PDB entry 8AIX | electron microscopy, 5.80 A resolution (low resolution: residue-level contacts below are approximate; hydrogen-bond / salt-bridge calls are withheld) | chains A and D of the 24 polymer chains in the assembly

== Chain A ==
Name: Crescentin
Source organism: Caulobacter vibrioides
Reference sequence: A0A8F8EC09 (A0A8F8EC09_CAUVI); residue numbers follow UniProt; this construct covers 1-457
Amino-acid sequence (457 residues; numbered 1 to 457; the number before each row is that of its first residue):
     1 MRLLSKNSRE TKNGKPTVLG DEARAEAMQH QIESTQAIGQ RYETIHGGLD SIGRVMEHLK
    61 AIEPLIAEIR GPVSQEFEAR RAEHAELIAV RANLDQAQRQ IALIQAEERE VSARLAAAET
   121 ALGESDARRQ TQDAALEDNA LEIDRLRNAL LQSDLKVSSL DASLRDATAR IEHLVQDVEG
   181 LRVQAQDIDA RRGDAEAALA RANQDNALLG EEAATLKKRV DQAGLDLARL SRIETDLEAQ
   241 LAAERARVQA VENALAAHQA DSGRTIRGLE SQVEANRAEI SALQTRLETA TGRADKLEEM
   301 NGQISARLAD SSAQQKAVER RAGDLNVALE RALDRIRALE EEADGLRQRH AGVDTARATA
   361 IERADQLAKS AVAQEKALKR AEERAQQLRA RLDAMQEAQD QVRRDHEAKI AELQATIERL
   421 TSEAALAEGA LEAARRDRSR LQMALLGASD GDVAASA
Not modelled in the structure: 1-357, 442-457

== Chain D ==
Name: Crescentin-specific megabody MB13
Notes: antibody fragment or engineered binder
Amino-acid sequence (907 residues; each row starts with the number of its first residue):
     1 EVQLQESGGG LVYKEETQSG LNNYARVVEK GQYDSLEIPA QVAASWESGR DDAAVFGFID
    61 KEQLDKYVAN GGKRSDWTVK FAENRSQDGT LLGYSLLQES VDQASYMYSD NHYLAEMATI
   121 LGKPEEAKRY RQLAQQLADY INTCMFDPTT QFYYDVRIED KPLANGCAGK PIVERGKGPE
   181 GWSPLFNGAA TQANADAVVK VMLDPKEFNT FVPLGTAALT NPAFGADIYW RGRVWVDQFW
   241 FGLKGMERYG YRDDALKLAD TFFRHAKGLT ADGPIQENYN PLTGAQQGAP NFSWSAAHLY
   301 MLYNDFFRKQ ASGGGSGGGG SGGGGSGNAD NYKNVINRTG APQYMKDYDY DDHQRFNPFF
   361 DLGAWHGHLL PDGPNTMGGF PGVALLTEEY INFMASNFDR LTVWQDGKKV DFTLEAYSIP
   421 GALVQKLTAK DVQVEMTLRF ATPRTSLLET KITSNKPLDL VWDGELLEKL EAKEGKPLSD
   481 KTIAGEYPDY QRKISATRDG LKVTFGKVRA TWDLLTSGES EYQVHKSLPV QTEINGNRFT
   541 SKAHINGSTT LYTTYSHLLT AQEVSKEQMQ IRDILARPAF YLTASQQRWE EYLKKGLTNP
   601 DATPEQTRVA VKAIETLNGN WRSPGGAVKF NTVTPSVTGR WFSGNQTWPW DTWKQAFAMA
   661 HFNPDIAKEN IRAVFSWQIQ PGDSVRPQDV GFVPDLIAWN LSPERGGDGG NWNERNTKPS
   721 LAAWSVMEVY NVTQDKTWVA EMYPKLVAYH DWWLRNRDHN GNGVPEYGAT RDKAHNTESG
   781 EMLFTVKKDS LRLSCASSRS IDGINIMRWY RQAPGKQRGM VAVVTGWGST NYVDSVKGRF
   841 IISRDSAKDT VYLQMNNLKP EDTAVYSCNA IYRGSEYWGQ GTQVTVSSGE NLYFQGSHHH
   901 HHHHHHH
Not modelled in the structure: 14-788, 888-907
Disulfide bonds: C795-C868

== Chain A / chain D interface ==
Pairs across the interface - 9 pairs, chain A then chain D:
  Q414(A) with W827(D)
  S422(A) with N831(D)
  A425(A) with Y832(D)
  G429(A) with D834(D)
  R435(A) with K816(D); Q817(D)
  R436(A) with A813(D); K816(D)
  R438(A) with G815(D)
Interface residues without a listed pair, chain A (8 interface residues in all): I417
Interface residues without a listed pair, chain D (10 interface residues in all): I806, E861

== Overview ==
8 residues of chain A and 10 residues of chain D are in contact.
Here chain A is Crescentin (Caulobacter vibrioides) and chain D is Crescentin-specific megabody MB13. Entry
8AIX (Cryo-EM structure of crescentin filaments (wildtype, C2 symmetry and large box)) was determined by
electron microscopy together with 8AFE, 8AFH, 8AFL, 8AFM, 8AHL, 8AIA and 8AJB from the same study.
